PDB entry 6EVZ | electron microscopy, 3.80 A resolution | chains D and B of the 12 polymer chains in the assembly

Chain D (and B):
Molecule: Tubulin beta chain
Organism: Sus scrofa
Notes: chain B of this document is another copy of the same molecule, construct and numbering; everything in this record applies to it too
UniProtKB: P02554 (TBB_PIG); residues 1-445 here = UniProt positions 1-445
Amino-acid sequence (445 residues; row label = number of the first residue in the row):
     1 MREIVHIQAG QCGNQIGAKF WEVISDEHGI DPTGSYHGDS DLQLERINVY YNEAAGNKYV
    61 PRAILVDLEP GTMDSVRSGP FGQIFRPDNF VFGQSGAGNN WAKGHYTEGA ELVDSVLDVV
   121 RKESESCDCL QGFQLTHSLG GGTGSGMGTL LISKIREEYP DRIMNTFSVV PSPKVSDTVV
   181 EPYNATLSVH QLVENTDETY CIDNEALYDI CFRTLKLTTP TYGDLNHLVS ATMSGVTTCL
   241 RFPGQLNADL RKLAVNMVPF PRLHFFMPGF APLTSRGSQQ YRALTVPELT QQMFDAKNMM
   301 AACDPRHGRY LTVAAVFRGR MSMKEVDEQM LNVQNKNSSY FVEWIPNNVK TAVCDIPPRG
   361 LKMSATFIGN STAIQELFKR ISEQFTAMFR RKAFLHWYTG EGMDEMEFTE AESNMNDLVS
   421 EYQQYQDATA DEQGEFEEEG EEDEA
Disordered / not traced: 430-445
Small-molecule neighbours:
  - GDP (guanosine-5'-diphosphate): Gly10, Gln11, Cys12, Gln15, Glu69, Ala97, Asn99, Ser138, Gly140, Gly141, Gly142, Thr143, Gly144, Val169, Asp177, Asn204, Tyr222, Asn226
  - GTP (guanosine-5'-triphosphate): Gln245, Leu246, Lys252
Curated features (UniProtKB/Swiss-Prot):
  - motif: Met1 to Ile4 (MREI motif)
  - binding site (GTP): Gln11, Glu69, Ser138, Gly142, Thr143, Gly144, Asn204, Asn226
  - binding site (Mg(2+)): Glu69
  - modified residue: Ser40 (Phosphoserine), Lys58 (N6-acetyllysine), Ser172 (Phosphoserine), Thr285 (Phosphothreonine), Thr290 (Phosphothreonine), Arg318 (Omega-N-methylarginine), Glu438 (5-glutamyl polyglutamate)
  - cross-link (Glycyl lysine isopeptide (Lys-Gly)): Lys58 (interchain with G-Cter in ubiquitin), Lys324 (interchain with G-Cter in ubiquitin)
  - natural variant: His37 (H37V: In 2nd form), Asn48 (N48S: In 2nd form), Ala55 to Asn57 (sequence variant, change not given here; In 2nd form), Ser275 (S275A: In 2nd form)
Reported in the primary citation:
  - conformationally variable residues: Lys58

How chain D and chain B interact:
Pairs across the interface (11; chain D residue first):
  Glu53(D) - Ala283(B)
  Ala54(D) - Gln280(B)
  Ala54(D) - Tyr281(B)
  Lys58(D) - Gln280(B)  hydrogen bond
  Val60(D) - Tyr281(B)  hydrophobic
  Gln83(D) - Tyr281(B)  hydrogen bond (backbone-side chain)
  Ile84(D) - Tyr281(B)
  Phe85(D) - Tyr281(B)
  Arg86(D) - Tyr281(B)
  Pro87(D) - Tyr281(B)
  Glu125(D) - Lys336(B)  salt bridge
Other interface residues (no listed pair), chain D (12 interface residues in all): Ala55, Lys122
Other interface residues (no listed pair), chain B (8 interface residues in all): Ser278, Arg282, Leu284, Gln291

Summary:
12 residues of chain D and 8 residues of chain B are in contact; the contacts include 2 hydrogen bonds and 1
salt bridge. Among the polar pairs are Glu125(D)-Lys336(B), Lys58(D)-Gln280(B) and Gln83(D)-Tyr281(B). Chain D
binds GDP and GTP. From the paper: conformational variability at Lys58(D).
Both chains are Tubulin beta chain (Sus scrofa). Entry 6EVZ (Cryo-EM structure of GDP-microtubule
co-polymerised with doublecortin) was determined by electron microscopy (same publication as 6EVX, 6EVW, 6EVY
and 6EW0).
